Entry 8ZGC (electron microscopy, 3.58 A resolution); this record covers chains A and B of the 8 polymer chains in the assembly.

[Chain A (and B)]
Protein: Multifunctional procollagen lysine hydroxylase and glycosyltransferase LH3
Source organism: Homo sapiens
Notes: EC 1.14.11.4, 2.4.1.50, 2.4.1.66; chain B of this document is another copy of the same molecule, construct and numbering; everything in this record applies to it too
Reference sequence: O60568 (PLOD3_HUMAN); numbering as in UniProt (aligned over 1-738)
Amino-acid sequence (778 residues; row label = number of the first residue in the row):
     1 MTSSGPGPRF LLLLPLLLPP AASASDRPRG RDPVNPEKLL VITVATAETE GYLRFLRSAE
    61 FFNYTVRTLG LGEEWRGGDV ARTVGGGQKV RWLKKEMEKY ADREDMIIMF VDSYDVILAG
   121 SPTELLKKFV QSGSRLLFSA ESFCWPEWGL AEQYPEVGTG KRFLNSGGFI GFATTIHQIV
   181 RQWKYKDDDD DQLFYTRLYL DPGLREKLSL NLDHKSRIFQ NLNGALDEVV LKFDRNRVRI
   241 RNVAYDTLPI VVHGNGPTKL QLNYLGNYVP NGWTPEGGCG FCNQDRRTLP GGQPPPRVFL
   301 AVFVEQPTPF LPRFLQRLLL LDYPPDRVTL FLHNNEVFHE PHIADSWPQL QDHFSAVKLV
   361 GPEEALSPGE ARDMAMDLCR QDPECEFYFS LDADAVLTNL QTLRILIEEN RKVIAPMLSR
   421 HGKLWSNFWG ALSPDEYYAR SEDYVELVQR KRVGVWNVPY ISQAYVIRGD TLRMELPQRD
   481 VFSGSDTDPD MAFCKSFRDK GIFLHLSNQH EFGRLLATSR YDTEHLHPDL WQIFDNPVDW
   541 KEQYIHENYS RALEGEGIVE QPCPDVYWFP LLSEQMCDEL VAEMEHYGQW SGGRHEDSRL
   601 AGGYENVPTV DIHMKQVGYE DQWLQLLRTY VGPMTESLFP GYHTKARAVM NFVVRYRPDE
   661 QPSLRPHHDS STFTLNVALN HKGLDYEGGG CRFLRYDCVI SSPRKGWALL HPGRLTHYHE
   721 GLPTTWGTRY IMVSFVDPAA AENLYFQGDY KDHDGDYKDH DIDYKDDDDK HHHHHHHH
Disordered / not traced: 1-32, 739-778
Differences from the reference sequence: expression tag (739-778)
Disulfide bonds: Cys279-Cys282, Cys379-Cys385, Cys563-Cys698
Covalent attachments: N-acetylglucosamine (NAG) linked to Asn63, Asn548
Ion coordination: Mn2+: His253 (together with UDP); Fe2+: Asp669 (together with 2-oxoglutaric acid)
Small-molecule neighbours:
  - 2-oxoglutaric acid (AKG): Val607, Thr609, Phe652, Leu664, His667, Asp669, Asn676, Cys691, His719, Val733, Phe735
  - UDP (uridine-5'-diphosphate): Val44, Thr46, Trp75, Val80, Ala81, Lys89, Asp112, Tyr114, Asp115, His253, Asn255, Gly256
Curated features (UniProtKB/Swiss-Prot):
  - binding site (UDP): Val44 to Thr46, Asp112 to Tyr114, Gly256 to Lys259
  - binding site (Mn(2+)): Asp112, Asp115, His253
  - binding site (2-oxoglutarate): Arg599, Tyr656, Asn676, Arg729
  - binding site (Fe cation): His667, Asp669, His719
  - glycosylation (N-linked (GlcNAc...) asparagine): Asn63, Asn548
  - natural variant: Asn223 (N223S: In BCARD), Arg452 to Pro738 (deletion: In BCARD; uncertain significance)
  - mutagenesis: Trp75 (W75A: Decreased lysyl hydroxylase activity and loss of glycosyltransferase activity), Tyr114 (Y114A: Decreased lysyl hydroxylase and glycosyltransferase activity), Cys144 (C144I: Strongly reduced glucosyltransferase activity. Strongly reduced galactosyltransferase activity), Asp187 to Asp191 (Loss of glucosyltransferase activity. Loss of galactosyltransferase activity), Asp187 to Asp189 (Nearly abolishes glucosyltransferase activity. Nearly abolishes galactosyltransferase activity), Leu208 (L208I: Reduced glucosyltransferase activity), Asp669 (D669A: Strongly decreased lysyl hydroxylase activity. No effect on glycosyltransferase activity), Thr672 (T672N: Loss of dimerization. Loss of lysyl hydroxylase activity and decreased glycosyltransferase activity), Arg714 (R714N: Loss of dimerization. Loss of lysyl hydroxylase activity and no effect on glycosyltransferase activity), Leu715 (L715D: No effect on dimerization, lysyl hydroxylase and glycosyltransferase activity; L715R: Loss of lysyl hydroxylase activity and decreased glycosyltransferase activity)
Reported in the primary citation:
  - mutagenesis - V44A, D112A, D115A, H253A, Y656A, H667A, D669A, H719A: decreased catalytic activity
  - disease-associated variants - V116M, D191N, N223S: decreased catalytic activity (proposed by the authors, not directly observed)

[How chain A and chain B interact]
Residue-residue contacts (20; chain A residue first):
  Asp565(A) - Thr716(B)
  Phe639(A) - Leu715(B)  hydrophobic
  Pro640(A) - Tyr718(B)
  Gly641(A) - His668(B)
  Gly641(A) - Tyr718(B)
  Tyr642(A) - Leu715(B)  hydrophobic
  His668(A) - Gly641(B)
  Thr672(A) - Leu715(B)
  Phe673(A) - Leu715(B)  hydrophobic
  Arg695(A) - Asp565(B)  salt bridge
  Tyr696(A) - Asp565(B)  hydrogen bond
  Pro712(A) - Leu715(B)  hydrophobic
  Pro712(A) - Thr716(B)
  Leu715(A) - Phe639(B)  hydrophobic
  Leu715(A) - Tyr642(B)  hydrophobic
  Leu715(A) - Phe673(B)  hydrophobic
  Leu715(A) - Pro712(B)  hydrophobic
  Thr716(A) - Asp565(B)
  Thr716(A) - Pro712(B)
  Tyr718(A) - Pro640(B)
Other interface residues (no listed pair), chain A (16 interface residues in all): Tyr567, Arg714
Other interface residues (no listed pair), chain B (15 interface residues in all): Tyr567, Thr672, Arg695, Arg714

[In short]
Chain A and chain B form an interface of 16 and 15 residues respectively, with 1 hydrogen bond and 1 salt
bridge. Among the polar pairs are Arg695(A)-Asp565(B) and Tyr696(A)-Asp565(B). From the paper: V44A, D112A and
D115A of chain A, among others, reduce catalytic activity; 11 substitutions were tested in all.
Both chains are Multifunctional procollagen lysine hydroxylase and glycosyltransferase LH3 (Homo sapiens).
Entry 8ZGC (Human lysine O-link glycosylation complex, LH3/ColGalT1 with bound UDP-galactose) was determined
by electron microscopy together with 8ZGE, 8ZGG and 8ZGH from the same study.
